PDB entry 3L7G | X-ray diffraction, 2.70 A resolution | chains A and B of the 3 polymer chains in the assembly

[Chain A (and B)]
Protein: Xaa-Pro dipeptidase
Source organism: Alteromonas sp
Notes: EC 3.4.13.9, 3.1.8.2, 3.1.8.1; chain B of this document is another copy of the same molecule, construct and numbering; everything in this record applies to it too
UniProt: Q44238 (PEPQ_ALTSX); numbering as in UniProt (aligned over 1-517)
Chain sequence (517 residues; row label = number of the first residue in the row):
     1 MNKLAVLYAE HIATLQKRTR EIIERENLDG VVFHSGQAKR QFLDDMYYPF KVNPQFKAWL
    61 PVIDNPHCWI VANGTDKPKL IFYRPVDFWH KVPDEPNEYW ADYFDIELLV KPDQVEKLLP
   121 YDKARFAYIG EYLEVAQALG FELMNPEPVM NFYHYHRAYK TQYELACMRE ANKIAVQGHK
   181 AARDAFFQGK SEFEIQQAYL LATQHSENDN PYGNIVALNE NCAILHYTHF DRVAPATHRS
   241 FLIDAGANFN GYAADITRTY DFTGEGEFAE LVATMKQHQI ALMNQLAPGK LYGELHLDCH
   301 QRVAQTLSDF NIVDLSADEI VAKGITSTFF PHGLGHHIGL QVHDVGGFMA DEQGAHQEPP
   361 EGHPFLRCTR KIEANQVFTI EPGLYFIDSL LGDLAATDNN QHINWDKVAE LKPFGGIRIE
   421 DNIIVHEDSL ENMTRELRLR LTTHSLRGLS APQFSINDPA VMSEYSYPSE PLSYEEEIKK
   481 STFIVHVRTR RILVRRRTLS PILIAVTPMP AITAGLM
Unresolved in the structure: 351-365, 441-517 (chain B: 346-368, 441-517)
Bound ions: Mn2+ site 1: Asp105, Glu107; Mn2+ site 2 near His226 (its only coordinating residue here); Mn2+ site 3: Asp244, Asp255, Glu420 (together with M44); Mn2+ site 4: Asp255, His336, Glu381, Glu420 (together with M44)
Residues lining bound ligands: M44 (N,N'-bis(1-methylethyl)phosphorodiamidic acid): Tyr212, Ile215, Leu225, His226, Asp244, Asp255, His332, His336, Val342, His343, Glu381, Arg418, Glu420
Swiss-Prot annotation at these positions:
  - binding site (Mn(2+)): Asp244, Asp255, His336, Glu381, Glu420
What the authors report for this chain:
  - Mn2+ coordination: Asp244, Asp255, His336, Glu381, Glu420
  - binding site for M44: Tyr212, Leu225, His226, Asp244, His332, Val342, His343, Glu381, Arg418
  - catalytic residues: His332, His343, Glu381 (proposed by the authors, not directly observed)

[Interface between chain A and chain B]
Pairs across the interface (19; chain A residue first):
  Glu24(A) with Lys3(B), salt bridge
  Arg25(A) with His426(B), hydrogen bond; Asp428(B), salt bridge; Ser429(B)
  Phe152(A) with Asp428(B)
  Tyr155(A) with Glu427(B), hydrogen bond (side chain-backbone); Asp428(B)
  His156(A) with Glu427(B), salt bridge
  Phe348(A) with Leu286(B); Ala287(B), hydrophobic; Pro288(B); His426(B); Glu427(B); Asp428(B); Ser429(B); Leu430(B), hydrophobic
  Met349(A) with Asp428(B), hydrogen bond (backbone-backbone); Leu430(B)
  Lys371(A) with Gly289(B)
Other interface residues (no listed pair), chain B (13 interface residues in all): Asn284, Lys371, Glu431

[Summary]
Chain A and chain B form an interface of 8 and 13 residues respectively; the contacts include 3 hydrogen bonds
and 3 salt bridges. Among the polar pairs are Glu24(A)-Lys3(B), Arg25(A)-Asp428(B) and His156(A)-Glu427(B).
The paper reports catalytic residues His332(A), His343(A) and Glu381(A); a binding site for M44 at Tyr212(A),
Leu225(A) and His226(A) among others.
Both chains are Xaa-Pro dipeptidase (Alteromonas sp). Entry 3L7G (Crystal structure of organophosphate
anhydrolase/prolidase) was determined by X-ray diffraction, deposited together with 3L24.
